Entry 7WKX (X-ray diffraction, 2.81 A resolution); this record covers chains B and D of the 6 polymer chains in the assembly.

== Chain B ==
Name: Heavy chain of HB0017 Fab
Organism: Homo sapiens
Notes: antibody fragment or engineered binder
Sequence (217 residues; row label = number of the first residue in the row):
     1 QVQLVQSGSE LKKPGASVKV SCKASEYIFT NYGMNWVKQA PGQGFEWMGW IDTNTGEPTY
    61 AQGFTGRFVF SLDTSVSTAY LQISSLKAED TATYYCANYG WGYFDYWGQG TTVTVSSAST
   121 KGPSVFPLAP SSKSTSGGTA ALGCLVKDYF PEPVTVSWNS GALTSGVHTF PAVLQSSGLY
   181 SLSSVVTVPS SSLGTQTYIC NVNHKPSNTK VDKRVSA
Unresolved in the structure: 132-136
Cystine bridges: Cys-22/Cys-96, Cys-144/Cys-200
Small-molecule neighbours: malonic acid (MLA): Gln-39, Gly-44, Phe-45

== Chain D ==
Name: Light chain of HB0017 Fab
Organism: Homo sapiens
Notes: antibody fragment or engineered binder
Sequence (219 residues; each row starts with the number of its first residue):
     1 DVVMTQTPPS LPVNPGEPAS ISCRSSQSLV HSNGYTYLHW YLQKPGQSPQ LLIYKVSNHL
    61 SGVPDRFSGS GSGTDFTLKI SWVEAEDVGV YFCSQSTHVP YTFGGGTKLE IKRTVAAPSV
   121 FIFPPSDEQL KSGTASVVCL LNNFYPREAK VQWKVDNALQ SGNSQESVTE QDSKDSTYSL
   181 SSTLTLSKAD YEKHKVYACE VTHQGLSSPV TKSFNRGEC
Unresolved in the structure: 217-219
Cystine bridges: Cys-23/Cys-93, Cys-139/Cys-199
Small-molecule neighbours: malonic acid (MLA): Gln-43, Val-90, Phe-92, Gly-104, Gly-105, Gly-106

== Interface between chain B and chain D ==
Contacting residue pairs - 63 pairs, chain B then chain D:
  Asn-35(B) with Tyr-101(D)
  Val-37(B) with Phe-103(D), hydrophobic
  Phe-45(B) with Gln-43(D); Phe-92(D), hydrophobic; Phe-103(D), hydrophobic
  Trp-47(B) with Val-99(D), hydrophobic; Pro-100(D), hydrophobic; Tyr-101(D)
  Tyr-95(B) with Gln-43(D), hydrogen bond
  Tyr-99(B) with Ser-96(D), hydrogen bond; Tyr-101(D)
  Gly-102(B) with Tyr-37(D); His-39(D), hydrogen bond (backbone-side chain); Ser-96(D), hydrogen bond (backbone-side chain)
  Tyr-103(B) with His-39(D); Tyr-41(D); Leu-51(D), hydrophobic; Tyr-54(D), hydrophobic
  Phe-104(B) with Tyr-41(D), hydrogen bond (backbone-side chain); Leu-51(D); Ser-94(D); Tyr-101(D), hydrophobic; Phe-103(D), hydrophobic
  Asp-105(B) with Leu-51(D)
  Trp-107(B) with Tyr-41(D); Ser-48(D); Pro-49(D); Phe-103(D), hydrophobic
  Gly-108(B) with Ser-48(D); Pro-49(D)
  Gln-109(B) with Ser-48(D), hydrogen bond (backbone-side chain)
  Phe-126(B) with Ser-126(D); Glu-128(D); Gln-129(D)
  Pro-127(B) with Ser-126(D); Glu-128(D)
  Leu-128(B) with Phe-123(D); Val-138(D), hydrophobic
  Ala-129(B) with Phe-123(D)
  Thr-139(B) with Phe-121(D)
  Ala-141(B) with Phe-121(D), hydrophobic; Phe-123(D); Leu-140(D), hydrophobic
  Leu-142(B) with Phe-123(D)
  Leu-145(B) with Ser-136(D)
  Lys-147(B) with Gln-129(D)
  His-168(B) with Asn-142(D), hydrogen bond; Asn-143(D), hydrogen bond; Thr-169(D); Ser-179(D), hydrogen bond
  Phe-170(B) with Leu-140(D), hydrophobic; Ser-167(D); Thr-169(D); Ser-179(D); Leu-180(D); Ser-181(D)
  Pro-171(B) with Ser-167(D), hydrogen bond (backbone-side chain); Val-168(D)
  Val-173(B) with Gln-165(D)
  Leu-174(B) with Gln-165(D), hydrogen bond (backbone-side chain)
  Ser-183(B) with Ser-181(D), hydrogen bond
  Val-185(B) with Leu-140(D), hydrophobic
  Thr-187(B) with Asn-142(D)
Also at the interface, not in a pair above, chain B (36 interface residues in all): Tyr-32, Ala-61, Trp-101, Pro-130, Ala-140, Gln-175
Also at the interface, not in a pair above, chain D (37 interface residues in all): Lys-55, Ser-132, Thr-134, Glu-166, Thr-185

== Overview ==
Chain B and chain D form an interface of 36 and 37 residues respectively, with 12 hydrogen bonds. Among the
polar pairs are Tyr-95(B)/Gln-43(D), Tyr-99(B)/Ser-96(D) and Gly-102(B)/His-39(D). Malonic acid is bound
between chain B and chain D.
Here chain B is Heavy chain of HB0017 Fab and chain D is Light chain of HB0017 Fab, both from Homo sapiens.
Entry 7WKX (IL-17A in complex with the humanized antibody HB0017) was determined by X-ray diffraction.
